7U7R - chains A and P of the 3 polymer chains in the assembly; structure by X-ray diffraction, 1.64 A resolution.

[Chain A]
Name: DNA polymerase eta
Source organism: Homo sapiens
Notes: EC 2.7.7.7
UniProtKB: Q9Y253 (POLH_HUMAN); numbering as in UniProt (aligned over 1-432)
Amino-acid sequence (435 residues; each row starts with the number of its first residue; numbers below 1 keep their minus sign (Gly-2 is residue -2)):
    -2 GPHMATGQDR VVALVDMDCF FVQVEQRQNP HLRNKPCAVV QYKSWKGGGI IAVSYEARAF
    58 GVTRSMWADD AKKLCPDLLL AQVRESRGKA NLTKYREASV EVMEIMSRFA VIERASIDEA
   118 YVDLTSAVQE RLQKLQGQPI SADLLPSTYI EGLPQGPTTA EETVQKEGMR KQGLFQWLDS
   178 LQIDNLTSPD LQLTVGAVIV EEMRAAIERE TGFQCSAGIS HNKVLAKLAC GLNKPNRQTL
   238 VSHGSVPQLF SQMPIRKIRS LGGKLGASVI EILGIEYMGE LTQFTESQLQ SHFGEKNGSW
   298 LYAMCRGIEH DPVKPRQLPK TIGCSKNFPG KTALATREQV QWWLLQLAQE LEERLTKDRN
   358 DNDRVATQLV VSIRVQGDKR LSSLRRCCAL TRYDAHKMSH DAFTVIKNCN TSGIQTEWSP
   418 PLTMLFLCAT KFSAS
Unresolved in the structure: 155-159
Sequence notes: expression tag (-2 to 0)
Metal / ion sites: Ca2+: Asp13, Met14, Asp115 (together with XG4); K+: Asp13, Asp115, Glu116 (together with XG4)
Residues lining bound ligands: XG4 (2'-deoxy-5'-O-[(R)-hydroxy{[(R)-hydroxy(phosphonooxy)phosphoryl]amino}phosphoryl]guanosine): Asp13, Met14, Asp15, Cys16, Phe17, Phe18, Gln38, Ile48, Ala49, Tyr52, Arg55, Arg61, Leu89, Ile114, Asp115, Lys231
Curated features (UniProtKB/Swiss-Prot):
  - binding site (Mg(2+)): Asp13, Met14, Asp115, Glu116
  - binding site (Mn(2+)): Asp13, Met14, Asp115, Glu116
  - binding site (a 2'-deoxyribonucleoside 5'-triphosphate): Arg61
  - natural variant: Val37 (deletion: In XPV), Leu75 (deletion: In XPV), Arg93 (R93P: In XPV), Arg111 (R111H: In XPV), Thr122 (T122P: In XPV), Gly153 (G153D: In a breast cancer sample), Thr191 (T191P: In XPV), Gly263 (G263V: In XPV), Val266 (V266D: In XPV), Gly295 (G295R: In XPV), Arg361 (R361S: In XPV)
  - mutagenesis: Tyr52 (Y52A/F: Reduces DNA polymerase activity; Y52E: Reduces DNA polymerase activity. Increases fidelity of replication and reduces translesion bypass), Arg61 (R61A: Reduces enzymatic activity by two-thirds), Ser62 (S62G: Increased DNA polymerase activity and translesion bypass compared to wild-type), Ala68 (A68S/V: Severe reduction in thymine dimer translesion bypass), Asn324 to Pro326 (Reduces binding to chromatin and to monoubiquitinated PCNA. Abolishes binding to monoubiquitinated PCNA; when associated with 705-E--H-713 Del)

[Chain P]
Molecule: 8-nt DNA strand
Sequence (8 nucleotides; row label = number of the first residue in the row):
     1 AGCGTCAT

[How chain A and chain P interact]
Pairs across the interface (19; chain A residue first):
  Arg61(A) - DT8(P)  base contact
  Ile255(A) - DA7(P)  phosphate contact
  Arg256(A) - DA7(P)  hydrogen bond to the phosphate
  Ser257(A) - DC6(P)  phosphate contact
  Ser257(A) - DA7(P)  hydrogen bond to the phosphate
  Leu258(A) - DA7(P)  hydrogen bond to the phosphate
  Gly259(A) - DA7(P)  hydrogen bond to the phosphate
  Gly260(A) - DC6(P)  phosphate contact
  Gly260(A) - DA7(P)  phosphate contact
  Lys261(A) - DT5(P)  salt bridge to the phosphate
  Lys261(A) - DC6(P)  hydrogen bond to the phosphate
  Leu262(A) - DC6(P)  hydrogen bond to the phosphate
  Arg377(A) - DG4(P)  salt bridge to the phosphate
  Leu381(A) - DC3(P)  phosphate contact
  Arg382(A) - DG2(P)  sugar contact
  Arg382(A) - DC3(P)  hydrogen bond to the phosphate
  Arg382(A) - DG4(P)  hydrogen bond to the base
  Arg383(A) - DG2(P)  phosphate contact
  Cys384(A) - DG2(P)  hydrogen bond to the phosphate
Other interface residues (no listed pair), chain A (17 interface residues in all): Gln365, Leu378, Ser379
Other interface residues (no listed pair), chain P (8 interface residues in all): DA1

[In short]
The interface between chain A and chain P involves 17 residues on one side and 8 on the other; the contacts
include 9 hydrogen bonds and 2 salt bridges. Among the polar pairs are Arg382(A)-DG4(P), Arg256(A)-DA7(P) and
Ser257(A)-DA7(P). Bound to chain A: compound XG4.
Here chain A is DNA polymerase eta (Homo sapiens) and chain P is an 8-nt DNA strand. Entry 7U7R (Human DNA
polymerase eta-DNA-dGMPNPP ternary mismatch complex:no Me2+ soaking) was determined by X-ray diffraction,
deposited together with 7U72, 7U73, 7U74, 7U75, 7U76, 7U77 and 26 further entries.
